6CND - chains R and Y of the 21 polymer chains in the assembly; structure by electron microscopy, 4.80 A resolution (low resolution: residue-level contacts below are approximate; hydrogen-bond / salt-bridge calls are withheld).

[Chain R]
Protein: Transcription factor IIIB 70 kDa subunit, TATA-box-binding protein
Organism: Saccharomyces cerevisiae (strain ATCC 204508 / S288c)
Notes: engineered mutation(s): C438S
Reference sequence: chimeric construct of P29056, P13393: residues 1-382 from P29056 (TF3B_YEAST) positions 1-382 (same numbers); residues 387-566 from P13393 positions 61-240 (UniProt number = residue number - 326); residues 578-736 from P29056 (TF3B_YEAST) positions 438-596 (UniProt number = residue number - 140)
Amino-acid sequence (736 residues; row label = number of the first residue in the row):
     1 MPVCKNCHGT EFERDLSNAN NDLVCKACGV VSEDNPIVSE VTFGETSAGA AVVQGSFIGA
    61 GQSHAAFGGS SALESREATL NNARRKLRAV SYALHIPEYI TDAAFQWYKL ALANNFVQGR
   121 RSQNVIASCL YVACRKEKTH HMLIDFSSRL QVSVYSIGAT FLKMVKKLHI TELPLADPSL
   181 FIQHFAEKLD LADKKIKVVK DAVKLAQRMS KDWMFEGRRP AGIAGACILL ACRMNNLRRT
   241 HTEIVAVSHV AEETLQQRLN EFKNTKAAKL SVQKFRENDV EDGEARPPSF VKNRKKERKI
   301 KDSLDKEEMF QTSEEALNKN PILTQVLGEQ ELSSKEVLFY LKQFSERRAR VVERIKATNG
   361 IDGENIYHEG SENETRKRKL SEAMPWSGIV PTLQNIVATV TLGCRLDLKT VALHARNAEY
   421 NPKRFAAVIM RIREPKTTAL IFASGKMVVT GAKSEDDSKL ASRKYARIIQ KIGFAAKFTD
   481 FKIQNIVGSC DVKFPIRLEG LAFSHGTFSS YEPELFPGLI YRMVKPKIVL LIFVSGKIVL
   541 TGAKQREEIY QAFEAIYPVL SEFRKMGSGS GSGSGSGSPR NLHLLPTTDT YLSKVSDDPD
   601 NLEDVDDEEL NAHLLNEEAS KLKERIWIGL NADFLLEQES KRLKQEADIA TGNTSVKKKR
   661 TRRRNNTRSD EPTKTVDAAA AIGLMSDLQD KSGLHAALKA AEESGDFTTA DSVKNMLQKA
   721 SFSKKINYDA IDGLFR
Disordered / not traced: 42-71, 298-386, 567-575, 651-736
Differences from the reference sequence: linker (383-386, 567-577); conflict Ser578 (Cys438 in P29056)
Bound ions: Zn2+: Cys4, Cys7, Cys25, Cys28

[Chain Y]
Molecule: 71-nt DNA strand
Sequence (71 nucleotides; row label = number of the first residue in the row; numbers below 1 keep their minus sign (DC-7 is residue -7)):
    -7 CAACTTGGCC ATGGAGTCAT TTTATCTTGT GTCACTTTTA CAGAAAAAGT ATTACTAATA
    53 TATGTTGAAA A
Disordered / not traced: -7 to 0, 30-31

[Interface between chain R and chain Y]
Contacting residue pairs - 40 pairs, chain R then chain Y:
  Val41(R) - DT29(Y)
  Ala72(R) - DA32(Y)
  Leu73(R) - DA32(Y)
  Gln118(R) - DG41(Y)
  Gly119(R) - DG41(Y)
  Gly119(R) - DT42(Y)
  Arg120(R) - DT42(Y)
  Arg120(R) - DA43(Y)
  Gly217(R) - DT53(Y)
  Arg218(R) - DT53(Y)
  Arg218(R) - DA54(Y)
  Arg219(R) - DA54(Y)
  His249(R) - DT55(Y)
  Val250(R) - DT55(Y)
  Ala251(R) - DT55(Y)
  Glu253(R) - DG56(Y)
  Glu253(R) - DT57(Y)
  Thr254(R) - DA54(Y)
  Thr254(R) - DT55(Y)
  Arg258(R) - DT53(Y)
  Arg258(R) - DA54(Y)
  Ser289(R) - DA52(Y)
  Gln394(R) - DA49(Y)
  Gln394(R) - DA50(Y)
  Asn395(R) - DT48(Y)
  Asn395(R) - DA49(Y)
  Arg424(R) - DT45(Y)
  Arg424(R) - DA46(Y)
  Arg424(R) - DC47(Y)
  Phe425(R) - DA46(Y)
  Thr438(R) - DT48(Y)
  Glu514(R) - DT53(Y)
  Glu514(R) - DA54(Y)
  Pro517(R) - DA52(Y)
  Pro517(R) - DT53(Y)
  Phe533(R) - DT51(Y)
  Ser535(R) - DA52(Y)
  Lys537(R) - DT51(Y)
  Lys537(R) - DA52(Y)
  Val539(R) - DT51(Y)
Interface residues without a listed pair, chain R (31 interface residues in all): Arg85, Lys163, Arg431, Val487

[Overview]
The interface between chain R and chain Y involves 31 residues on one side and 18 on the other. The Zn2+ site
is built by Cys4(R), Cys7(R), Cys25(R) and Cys28(R).
Here chain R is Transcription factor IIIB 70 kDa subunit, TATA-box-binding protein (Saccharomyces cerevisiae
(strain ATCC 204508 / S288c)) and chain Y is a 71-nt DNA strand. Entry 6CND (Yeast RNA polymerase III natural
open complex (nOC)) was determined by electron microscopy (same publication as 6CNB, 6CNC and 6CNF).
